8F6Z - chains A and B of the 5 polymer chains in the assembly; structure by electron microscopy, 2.70 A resolution.

Chain A:
Name: Acetylcholine receptor subunit alpha
From: Tetronarce californica
UniProtKB: P02710 (ACHA_TETCF); residues 1-433 here correspond to UniProt positions 25-457 (UniProt number = residue number + 24)
Sequence (433 residues; numbered 1 to 433; the number before each row is that of its first residue):
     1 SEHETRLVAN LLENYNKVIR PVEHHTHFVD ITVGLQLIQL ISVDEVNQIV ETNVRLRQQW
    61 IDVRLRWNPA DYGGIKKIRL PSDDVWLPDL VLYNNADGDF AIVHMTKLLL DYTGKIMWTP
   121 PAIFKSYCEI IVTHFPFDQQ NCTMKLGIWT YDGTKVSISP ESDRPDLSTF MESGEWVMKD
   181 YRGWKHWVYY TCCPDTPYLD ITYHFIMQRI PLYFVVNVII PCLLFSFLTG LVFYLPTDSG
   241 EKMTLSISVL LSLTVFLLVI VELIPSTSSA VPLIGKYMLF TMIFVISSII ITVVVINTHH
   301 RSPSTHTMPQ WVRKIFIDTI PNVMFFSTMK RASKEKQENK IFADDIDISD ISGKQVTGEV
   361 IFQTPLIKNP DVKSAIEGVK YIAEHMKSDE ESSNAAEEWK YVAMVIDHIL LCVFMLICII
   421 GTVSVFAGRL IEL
Unresolved in the structure: 331-369, 427-433
Cystine bridges: C128-C142, C192-C193
Glycans and other covalent adducts: glycan linked to N141
Small-molecule neighbours: succinyldicholine (SCK; 2,2'-[(1,4-dioxobutane-1,4-diyl)bis(oxy)]bis(N,N,N-trimethylethanaminium)): Y93, I148, W149, T150, Y190, C192, C193, Y198
Swiss-Prot annotation at these positions:
  - glycosylation: N141 (N-linked (GlcNAc...) asparagine)

Chain B:
Name: Acetylcholine receptor subunit delta
From: Tetronarce californica
UniProtKB: P02718 (ACHD_TETCF); residues 1-500 here correspond to UniProt positions 22-521 (UniProt number = residue number + 21)
Sequence (500 residues; numbered 1 to 500; the number before each row is that of its first residue):
     1 VNEEERLIND LLIVNKYNKH VRPVKHNNEV VNIALSLTLS NLISLKETDE TLTSNVWMDH
    61 AWYDHRLTWN ASEYSDISIL RLPPELVWIP DIVLQNNNDG QYHVAYFCNV LVRPNGYVTW
   121 LPPAIFRSSC PINVLYFPFD WQNCSLKFTA LNYDANEITM DLMTDTIDGK DYPIEWIIID
   181 PEAFTENGEW EIIHKPAKKN IYPDKFPNGT NYQDVTFYLI IRRKPLFYVI NFITPCVLIS
   241 FLASLAFYLP AESGEKMSTA ISVLLAQAVF LLLTSQRLPE TALAVPLIGK YLMFIMSLVT
   301 GVIVNCGIVL NFHFRTPSTH VLSTRVKQIF LEKLPRILHM SRADESEQPD WQNDLKLRRS
   361 SSVGYISKAQ EYFNIKSRSE LMFEKQSERH GLVPRVTPRI GFGNNNENIA ASDQLHDEIK
   421 SGIDSTNYIV KQIKEKNAYD EEVGNWNLVG QTIDRLSMFI ITPVMVLGTI FIFVMGNFNH
   481 PPAKPFEGDP FDYSSDHPRC
Unresolved in the structure: 1, 343-415, 500
Cystine bridges: C130-C144
Glycans and other covalent adducts: N-acetylglucosamine (NAG) linked to N70, N143, N208
Small-molecule neighbours: succinyldicholine (SCK; 2,2'-[(1,4-dioxobutane-1,4-diyl)bis(oxy)]bis(N,N,N-trimethylethanaminium)): W57, C108, L111, R113, Y117, T119, L121
Swiss-Prot annotation at these positions:
  - modified residue: Y372 (Phosphotyrosine)
  - glycosylation (N-linked (GlcNAc...) asparagine): N70, N143, N208
From the paper describing this entry:
  - binding site for succinyldicholine: R113, T119

How chain A and chain B interact:
Pairs across the interface (129; chain A residue first):
  N16(A) with E5(B)
  V18(A) with I8(B), hydrophobic; P83(B); L86(B), hydrophobic
  I19(A) with N2(B); E4(B); E5(B); I8(B), hydrophobic
  R20(A) with N2(B), hydrogen bond (backbone-side chain); E4(B), salt bridge
  V22(A) with N2(B), hydrogen bond (backbone-side chain)
  E23(A) with N2(B), hydrogen bond (backbone-backbone)
  H25(A) with N2(B); S75(B); D76(B), hydrogen bond (side chain-backbone); I77(B)
  D89(A) with Y106(B)
  V91(A) with Y106(B), hydrophobic
  Y93(A) with N55(B), hydrogen bond (backbone-side chain)
  N95(A) with N55(B), hydrogen bond (backbone-side chain); I125(B)
  A96(A) with I43(B); I125(B)
  D97(A) with R127(B), salt bridge
  F100(A) with N55(B); A105(B), hydrophobic; P123(B), hydrophobic; A124(B); I125(B), hydrophobic
  A101(A) with Y106(B), hydrophobic
  Y127(A) with N41(B); T185(B)
  E129(A) with T185(B); E186(B)
  K145(A) with E182(B)
  W149(A) with W57(B); C108(B); L121(B), hydrogen bond (side chain-backbone); P123(B)
  T150(A) with R81(B), hydrogen bond (backbone-side chain); C108(B); N109(B), hydrogen bond; L111(B)
  Y151(A) with R81(B); N109(B)
  D152(A) with R81(B), salt bridge
  K155(A) with I79(B); R81(B)
  V188(A) with E182(B)
  Y190(A) with W57(B), hydrophobic; D180(B); A183(B), hydrophobic
  T191(A) with I178(B); D180(B), hydrogen bond (backbone-side chain)
  C192(A) with L121(B), hydrophobic
  Y198(A) with R81(B)
  G240(A) with E255(B)
  E241(A) with E255(B)
  K242(A) with E255(B), hydrogen bond (backbone-side chain)
  M243(A) with L249(B), hydrophobic; E255(B), hydrogen bond (backbone-side chain); T259(B)
  T244(A) with E255(B), hydrogen bond (backbone-side chain)
  I247(A) with T259(B); S262(B)
  L250(A) with L242(B), hydrophobic
  L251(A) with A266(B), hydrophobic
  T254(A) with I239(B)
  L257(A) with P235(B), hydrophobic
  L258(A) with F270(B), hydrophobic; L273(B), hydrophobic
  V261(A) with F227(B), hydrophobic; N231(B); F232(B), hydrophobic
  E262(A) with R277(B), salt bridge
  I264(A) with F227(B), hydrophobic
  P265(A) with F227(B)
  S266(A) with E189(B); F227(B); Y228(B), hydrogen bond; R277(B), hydrogen bond
  T267(A) with G188(B); E189(B); F227(B)
  S268(A) with G188(B), hydrogen bond (backbone-backbone); K224(B), hydrogen bond (side chain-backbone); L226(B); F227(B), hydrogen bond (side chain-backbone)
  S269(A) with G188(B)
  L279(A) with I230(B); T234(B); P235(B), hydrophobic
  M282(A) with P235(B), hydrophobic
  I283(A) with L238(B), hydrophobic
  I286(A) with L238(B), hydrophobic; L242(B), hydrophobic
  I289(A) with L242(B), hydrophobic; L245(B)
  I290(A) with L245(B), hydrophobic
  V293(A) with L245(B), hydrophobic; Y248(B), hydrophobic; L249(B), hydrophobic
  I296(A) with L249(B), hydrophobic; P250(B); S253(B)
  N297(A) with Y248(B), hydrogen bond (side chain-backbone); P250(B)
  H300(A) with P250(B); E252(B); S253(B)
  R301(A) with Y248(B)
  T305(A) with S341(B), hydrogen bond (backbone-side chain); R342(B); L448(B)
  H306(A) with S341(B), hydrogen bond
  T307(A) with R342(B)
  D371(A) with N427(B)
  V372(A) with I423(B), hydrophobic
  S374(A) with N427(B)
  A375(A) with T426(B); N427(B), hydrogen bond (backbone-side chain)
  G378(A) with V430(B)
  V379(A) with T426(B); V430(B)
  Y381(A) with K434(B); N437(B), hydrogen bond
  I382(A) with V430(B), hydrophobic; I433(B), hydrophobic
  H385(A) with N437(B), hydrogen bond
Interface residues without a listed pair, chain A (74 interface residues in all): N94, Y189, V271, V294
Interface residues without a listed pair, chain B (75 interface residues in all): T53, P122, N187, P225, V269, D424, I429

Overview:
74 residues of chain A face 75 of chain B across their interface, with 24 hydrogen bonds and 4 salt bridges.
Polar pairs include R20(A)-E4(B), D97(A)-R127(B) and D152(A)-R81(B). Succinyldicholine is bound between chain
A and chain B. Covalently linked N-acetylglucosamine: at N70(B), N143(B) and N208(B). The paper reports a
binding site for succinyldicholine at R113(B) and T119(B).
Chain A is Acetylcholine receptor subunit alpha and chain B is Acetylcholine receptor subunit delta, both from
Tetronarce californica; the structure, Cryo-EM structure of Torpedo nicotinic acetylcholine receptor in
complex with succinylcholine, desensitized-like state, was determined by electron microscopy together with
8ESK, 8F2S and 8F6Y from the same study.
